PDB entry 8ES9 | electron microscopy, 3.25 A resolution | chains B and G of the 11 polymer chains in the assembly

Chain B:
Molecule: PN45428 TCR beta chain
From: Homo sapiens
Amino-acid sequence (320 residues; numbered -18 to 301; the number before each row is that of its first residue; numbers below 1 keep their minus sign (Met-18 is residue -18)):
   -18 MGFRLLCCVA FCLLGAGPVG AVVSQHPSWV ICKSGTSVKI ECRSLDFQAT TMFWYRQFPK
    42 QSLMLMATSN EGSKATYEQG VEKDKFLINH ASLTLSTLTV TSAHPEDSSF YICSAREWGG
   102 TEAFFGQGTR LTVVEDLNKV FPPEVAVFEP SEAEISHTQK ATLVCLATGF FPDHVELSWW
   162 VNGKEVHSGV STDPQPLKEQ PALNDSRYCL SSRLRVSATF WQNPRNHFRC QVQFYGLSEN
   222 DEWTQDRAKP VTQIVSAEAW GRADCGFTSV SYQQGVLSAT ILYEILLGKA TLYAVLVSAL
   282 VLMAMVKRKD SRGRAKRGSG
Unresolved in the structure: -18 to 2, 290-301
Disulfides: Cys23-Cys94, Cys146-Cys211
Covalent attachments: N-acetylglucosamine (NAG) linked to Asn185

Chain G:
Molecule: T-cell surface glycoprotein CD3 gamma chain
From: Homo sapiens
Reference sequence: P09693 (CD3G_HUMAN); numbering as in UniProt (aligned over 1-182)
Amino-acid sequence (185 residues; each row starts with the number of its first residue):
     1 MEQGKGLAVL ILAIILLQGT LAQSIKGNHL VKVYDYQEDG SVLLTCDAEA KNITWFKDGK
    61 MIGFLTEDKK KWNLGSNAKD PRGMYQCKGS QNKSKPLQVY YRMCQNCIEL NAATISGFLF
   121 AEIVSIFVLA VGVYFIAGQD GVRQSRASDK QTLLPNDQLY QPLKDREDDQ YSHLQGNQLR
   181 RNGSG
Unresolved in the structure: 1-22, 139-185
Disulfides: Cys46-Cys87, Cys104-Cys107
Covalent attachments: N-acetylglucosamine (NAG) linked to Asn52, Asn92
Differences from the reference sequence: expression tag (183-185)

Interface between chain B and chain G:
Pairs across the interface (19):
  Asn163(B) with Tyr36(G); Gln37(G)
  Gly164(B) with Tyr36(G), hydrogen bond (backbone-backbone)
  Lys165(B) with Glu38(G), salt bridge
  His208(B) with Tyr36(G)
  Gln254(B) with Gln105(G), hydrogen bond (side chain-backbone)
  Gln255(B) with Cys107(G); Ile108(G)
  Leu258(B) with Gln105(G); Asn106(G); Ile108(G), hydrophobic
  Leu263(B) with Phe118(G), hydrophobic; Ala121(G), hydrophobic
  Ile266(B) with Glu122(G)
  Lys270(B) with Glu122(G), salt bridge; Ser125(G); Leu129(G)
  Tyr274(B) with Leu129(G), hydrophobic; Gly132(G)
Other interface residues (no listed pair), chain B (13 interface residues in all): Glu220, Trp241
Other interface residues (no listed pair), chain G (15 interface residues in all): Lys26, Val133

In short:
13 residues of chain B and 15 residues of chain G are in contact, with 2 hydrogen bonds and 2 salt bridges.
Among the polar pairs are Lys165(B)-Glu38(G), Lys270(B)-Glu122(G) and Gln254(B)-Gln105(G). Covalently linked
N-acetylglucosamine: at Asn185(B). N-acetylglucosamine is covalently linked to Asn52(G) and Asn92(G).
Here chain B is PN45428 TCR beta chain and chain G is T-cell surface glycoprotein CD3 gamma chain, both from
Homo sapiens. Entry 8ES9 (CryoEM structure of PN45428 TCR-CD3 in complex with HLA-A2 MAGEA4) was determined by
electron microscopy, deposited together with 8ES7, 8ES8, 8ESA and 8ESB.
